PDB entry 2OC0 | X-ray diffraction, 2.30 A resolution | chains B and D of the 4 polymer chains in the assembly

[Chain B (and D)]
Molecule: Hepatitis C virus
Notes: engineered mutation(s): C22S; chain D of this document is another copy of the same molecule, construct and numbering; everything in this record applies to it too
UniProtKB: Q9QP06 (Q9QP06_9HEPC); residues 21-39 here correspond to UniProt positions 1678-1696 (UniProt number = residue number + 1657)
Sequence (23 residues; numbered 19 to 41; the number before each row is that of its first residue):
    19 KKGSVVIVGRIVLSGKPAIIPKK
Disordered / not traced: 19 (chain D: 19-20, 37-41)
Sequence notes: cloning artifact (19-20, 40-41)

[How chain B and chain D interact]
Contacting residue pairs - 12 pairs, chain B then chain D:
  Gly33(B) with Ser32(D)
  Lys34(B) with Leu31(D); Ser32(D); Gly33(D), hydrogen bond (backbone-backbone)
  Pro35(B) with Val30(D); Leu31(D)
  Ala36(B) with Ile29(D); Val30(D), hydrogen bond (backbone-backbone)
  Ile37(B) with Arg28(D); Ile29(D), hydrophobic
  Ile38(B) with Arg28(D), hydrogen bond (backbone-backbone); Val30(D), hydrophobic
Interface residues without a listed pair, chain B (7 interface residues in all): Lys41
Interface residues without a listed pair, chain D (7 interface residues in all): Ala36

[In short]
Chain B and chain D each contribute 7 residues to their interface; the contacts include 3 hydrogen bonds.
Main-chain hydrogen bonds include Lys34(B)-Gly33(D), Ala36(B)-Val30(D) and Ile38(B)-Arg28(D).
Both chains are Hepatitis C virus. Entry 2OC0 (Structure of NS3 complexed with a ketoamide inhibitor
SCh491762) was determined by X-ray diffraction (same publication as 2O8M, 2OBO, 2OBQ, 2OC1, 2OC7 and 2OC8).
